Entry 7EKO (electron microscopy, 3.30 A resolution); this record covers chains J and K of the 15 polymer chains in the assembly.

[Chain J]
Name: ATP-dependent Clp protease proteolytic subunit
Source organism: Chlamydomonas reinhardtii
Notes: EC 3.4.21.92
UniProtKB: P42380 (CLPP_CHLRE); residues 316-523 here correspond to UniProt positions 317-524 (UniProt number = residue number + 1)
Chain sequence (208 residues; row label = number of the first residue in the row):
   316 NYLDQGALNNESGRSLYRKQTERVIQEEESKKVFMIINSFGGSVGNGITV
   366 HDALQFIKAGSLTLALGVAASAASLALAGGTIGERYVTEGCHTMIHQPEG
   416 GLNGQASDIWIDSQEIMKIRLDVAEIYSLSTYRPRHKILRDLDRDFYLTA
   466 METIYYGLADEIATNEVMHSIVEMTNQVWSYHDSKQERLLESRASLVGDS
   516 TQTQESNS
Unresolved in the structure: 316-344, 510-523
Curated features (UniProtKB/Swiss-Prot):
  - active site: Ser386 (Nucleophile), His411

[Chain K]
Name: ATP-dependent Clp protease proteolytic subunit
Source organism: Chlamydomonas reinhardtii
UniProtKB: A8IXD6 (A8IXD6_CHLRE); residues 1-251 here correspond to UniProt positions 26-276 (UniProt number = residue number + 25)
Chain sequence (251 residues; row label = number of the first residue in the row):
     1 RKLSHLRKKLWKEAGPPPDLATRLFSERIMYLGMPIDSSVAELLTAQLFV
    51 LVQEAPDPIFFYINSTGIAKSTTKFGNEHEAIAVYSMMKGVQKYCPIYTL
   101 CVGNAFGEAALLLSAGSPGKRAALRSSTIMLRQPLQRLGGMQASDIDIYR
   151 KITREKTATMAKYLAACTKKTEEQIMTDFTRPRYFNPYEAVSYGLIDTVL
   201 EPKEERAVFKDWEKMGSEIADLGLWDDEEQPLPTNIMYPGTSQYWRSDFD
   251 G
Unresolved in the structure: 234-251

[Interface between chain J and chain K]
Pairs across the interface - 44 pairs, chain J then chain K:
  Asn353(J) with His79(K), hydrogen bond (side chain-backbone); Glu80(K); Ala83(K)
  Phe355(J) with Asn77(K)
  Leu381(J) with Ala83(K), hydrophobic
  Gly382(J) with His79(K), hydrogen bond (backbone-side chain)
  Val383(J) with His79(K)
  Thr403(J) with Ser86(K), hydrogen bond
  Glu404(J) with Tyr163(K), hydrogen bond
  Gly405(J) with Ile82(K); Thr159(K); Tyr163(K), hydrogen bond (backbone-side chain)
  His407(J) with His79(K); Glu155(K), salt bridge
  Asp460(J) with Ile148(K)
  Tyr462(J) with Ile148(K), hydrophobic; Ile152(K), hydrophobic
  Asn480(J) with Lys89(K)
  Met483(J) with Ser86(K); Gly90(K)
  His484(J) with Lys89(K); Gly90(K), hydrogen bond (side chain-backbone); Lys93(K); Tyr94(K)
  Val487(J) with Gly90(K); Tyr94(K), hydrophobic
  Glu488(J) with Tyr94(K)
  Thr490(J) with Phe49(K); Gln53(K), hydrogen bond (backbone-side chain)
  Asn491(J) with Gln53(K)
  Trp494(J) with Gln53(K)
  Ser495(J) with Arg1(K); Lys2(K)
  Asp498(J) with Lys2(K), salt bridge; Gln53(K)
  Ser499(J) with Arg1(K)
  Glu502(J) with Arg1(K), salt bridge; Lys2(K); His5(K), salt bridge
  Leu505(J) with His5(K); Lys8(K)
  Glu506(J) with His5(K), salt bridge; Lys8(K)
  Ala509(J) with Lys8(K)
Also at the interface, not in a pair above, chain J (29 interface residues in all): Ile351, Thr464, Arg508
Also at the interface, not in a pair above, chain K (27 interface residues in all): Lys9, Trp11, Lys12, Thr45, Val50, Met87

[Summary]
29 residues of chain J face 27 of chain K across their interface; the contacts include 7 hydrogen bonds and 5
salt bridges. Polar pairs include His407(J)-Glu155(K), Asp498(J)-Lys2(K) and Glu502(J)-Arg1(K). Curated
annotation (UniProt) lists active-site residues Ser386(J) and His411(J) on chain J.
Here chain J is ATP-dependent Clp protease proteolytic subunit and chain K is ATP-dependent Clp protease
proteolytic subunit, both from Chlamydomonas reinhardtii. Entry 7EKO (CrClpP-S1) was determined by electron
microscopy (same publication as 7EKQ).
